Entry 8JHK (electron microscopy, 4.76 A resolution (low resolution: residue-level contacts below are approximate; hydrogen-bond / salt-bridge calls are withheld)); this record covers chains B and E of the 3 polymer chains in the assembly.

# Chain B (and E)
Protein: Dedicator of cytokinesis protein 5
Organism: Homo sapiens
Notes: chain E of this document is another copy of the same molecule, construct and numbering; everything in this record applies to it too
UniProt: Q9H7D0 (DOCK5_HUMAN); numbering as in UniProt (aligned over 1-1642)
Chain sequence (1648 residues; numbered -5 to 1642; the number before each row is that of its first residue; numbers below 1 keep their minus sign (Gly-5 is residue -5)):
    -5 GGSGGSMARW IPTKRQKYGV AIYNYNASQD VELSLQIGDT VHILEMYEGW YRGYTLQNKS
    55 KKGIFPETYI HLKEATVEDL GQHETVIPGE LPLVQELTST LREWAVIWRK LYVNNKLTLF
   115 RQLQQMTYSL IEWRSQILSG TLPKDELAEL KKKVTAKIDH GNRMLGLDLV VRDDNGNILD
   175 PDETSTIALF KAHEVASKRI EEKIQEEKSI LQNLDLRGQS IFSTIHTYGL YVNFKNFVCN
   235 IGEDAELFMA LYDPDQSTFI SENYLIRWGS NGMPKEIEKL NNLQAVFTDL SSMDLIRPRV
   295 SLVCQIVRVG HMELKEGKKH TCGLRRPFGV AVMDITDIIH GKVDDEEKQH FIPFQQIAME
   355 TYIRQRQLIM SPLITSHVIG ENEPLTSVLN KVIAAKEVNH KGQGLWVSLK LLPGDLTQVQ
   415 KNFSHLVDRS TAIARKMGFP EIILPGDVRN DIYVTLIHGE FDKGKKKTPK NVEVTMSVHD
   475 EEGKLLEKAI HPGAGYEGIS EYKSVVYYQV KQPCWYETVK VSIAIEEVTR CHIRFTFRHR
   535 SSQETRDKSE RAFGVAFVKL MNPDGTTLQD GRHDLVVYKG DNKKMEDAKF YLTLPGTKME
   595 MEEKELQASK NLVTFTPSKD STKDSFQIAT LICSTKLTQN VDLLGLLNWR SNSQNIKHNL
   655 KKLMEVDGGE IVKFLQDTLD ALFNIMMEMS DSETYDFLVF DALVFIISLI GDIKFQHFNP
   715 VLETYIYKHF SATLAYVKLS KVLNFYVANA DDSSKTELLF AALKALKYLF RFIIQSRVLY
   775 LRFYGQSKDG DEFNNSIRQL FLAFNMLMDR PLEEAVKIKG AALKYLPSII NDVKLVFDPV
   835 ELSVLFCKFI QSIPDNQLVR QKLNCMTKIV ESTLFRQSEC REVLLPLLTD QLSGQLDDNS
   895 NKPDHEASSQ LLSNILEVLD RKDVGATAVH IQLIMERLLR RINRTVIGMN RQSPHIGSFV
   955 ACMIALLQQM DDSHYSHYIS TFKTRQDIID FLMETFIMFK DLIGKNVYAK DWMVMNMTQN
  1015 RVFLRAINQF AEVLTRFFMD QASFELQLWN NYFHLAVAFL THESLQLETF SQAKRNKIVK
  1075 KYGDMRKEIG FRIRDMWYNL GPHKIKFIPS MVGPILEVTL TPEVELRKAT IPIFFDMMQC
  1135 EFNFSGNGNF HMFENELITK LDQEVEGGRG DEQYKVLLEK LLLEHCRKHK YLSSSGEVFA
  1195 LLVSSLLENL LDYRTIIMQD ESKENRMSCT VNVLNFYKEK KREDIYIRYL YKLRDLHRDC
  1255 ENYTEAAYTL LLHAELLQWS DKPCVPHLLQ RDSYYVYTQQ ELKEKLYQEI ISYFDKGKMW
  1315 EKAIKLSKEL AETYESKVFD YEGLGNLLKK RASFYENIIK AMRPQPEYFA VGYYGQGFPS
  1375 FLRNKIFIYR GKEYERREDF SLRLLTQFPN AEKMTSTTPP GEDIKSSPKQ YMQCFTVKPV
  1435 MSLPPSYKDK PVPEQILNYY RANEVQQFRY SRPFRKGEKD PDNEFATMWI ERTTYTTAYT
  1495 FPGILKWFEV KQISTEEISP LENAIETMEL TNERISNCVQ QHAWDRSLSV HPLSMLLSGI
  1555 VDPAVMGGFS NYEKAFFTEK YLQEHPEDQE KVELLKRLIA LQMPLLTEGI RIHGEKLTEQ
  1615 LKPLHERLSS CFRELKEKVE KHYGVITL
Not modelled in the structure: -5 to 0 (chain E: -5 to 1215, 1356-1642)
Construct notes: expression tag (-5 to 0); variant Arg1285 (Lys in Q9H7D0)
UniProt features mapped onto this chain:
  - modified residue: Ser365 (Phosphoserine), Lys818 (N6-acetyllysine)
  - natural variant: Arg1285 (K1285R: this construct carries the variant)

# Interface between chain B and chain E
Residue-residue contacts (17):
  Tyr1335(B) - Ile1353(E)
  Leu1342(B) - Leu1342(E)
  Leu1342(B) - Ala1346(E)
  Leu1342(B) - Tyr1349(E)
  Ala1346(B) - Gly1339(E)
  Ala1346(B) - Leu1342(E)
  Tyr1349(B) - Tyr1335(E)
  Ile1352(B) - Tyr1335(E)
  Ile1353(B) - Tyr1335(E)
  Lys1444(B) - Ser1330(E)
  Lys1444(B) - Lys1331(E)
  Lys1444(B) - Phe1333(E)
  Pro1445(B) - Lys1331(E)
  Pro1445(B) - Phe1333(E)
  Val1446(B) - Phe1333(E)
  Pro1447(B) - Phe1333(E)
  Ile1450(B) - Tyr1335(E)
Interface residues without a listed pair, chain B (15 interface residues in all): Glu1336, Gly1339, Lys1343, Glu1350
Interface residues without a listed pair, chain E (13 interface residues in all): Glu1329, Leu1338, Lys1343, Arg1345

# Overview
The interface between chain B and chain E involves 15 residues on one side and 13 on the other.
Chain B and chain E are both Dedicator of cytokinesis protein 5 (Homo sapiens); the structure, Cryo-EM
structure of the DOCK5/ELMO1 complex, focused on one protomer, was determined by electron microscopy (same
publication as 8XM7).
